Entry 6X4I (X-ray diffraction, 1.85 A resolution); this record covers chains A and B.

Chain A (and B):
Name: Uridylate-specific endoribonuclease
From: Severe acute respiratory syndrome coronavirus 2
Notes: EC 3.1.-.-; chain B of this document is another copy of the same molecule, construct and numbering; everything in this record applies to it too
UniProtKB: P0DTD1 (R1AB_SARS2); residues 2-347 here correspond to UniProt positions 6453-6798 (UniProt number = residue number + 6451)
Chain sequence (370 residues; each row starts with the number of its first residue; numbers below 1 keep their minus sign (Met-22 is residue -22)):
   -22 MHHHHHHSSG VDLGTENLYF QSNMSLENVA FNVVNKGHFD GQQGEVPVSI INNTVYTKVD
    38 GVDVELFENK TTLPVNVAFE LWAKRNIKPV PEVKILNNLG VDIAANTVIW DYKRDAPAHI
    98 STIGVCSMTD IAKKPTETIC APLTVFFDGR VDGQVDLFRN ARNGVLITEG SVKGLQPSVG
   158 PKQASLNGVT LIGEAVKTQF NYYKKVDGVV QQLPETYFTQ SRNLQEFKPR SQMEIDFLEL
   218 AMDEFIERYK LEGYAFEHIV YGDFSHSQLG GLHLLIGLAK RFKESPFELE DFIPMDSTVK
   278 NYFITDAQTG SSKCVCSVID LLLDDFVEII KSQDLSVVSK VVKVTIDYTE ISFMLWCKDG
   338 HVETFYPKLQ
Not modelled in the structure: -22 to -1 (chain B: -22 to -1, 347)
Differences from the reference sequence: initiating methionine (-22); expression tag (-21 to 1)
UniProt features mapped onto this chain:
  - active site: His235 (Proton donor), His250 (Proton acceptor), Lys290 (For uridylate-specific endoribonuclease nsp15 activity)
  - binding site (uracil): Lys290 to Ser294, Thr341 to Lys345
  - site: Lys290 (Transition state stabilizer), Ser294 (Uracil recognition site), Gln347 (Cleavage)
Small-molecule neighbours: 3'-uridinemonophosphate (U3P): His235, Leu246, Gly247, Gly248, His250, Lys290, Trp333, Glu340, Thr341, Tyr343
Reported in the primary citation:
  - binding site for 3'-uridinemonophosphate: His235, His250, Trp333, Thr341
  - catalytic residues: Gly248 (proposed by the authors, not directly observed)

Interface between chain A and chain B:
Chains A and B do not touch in the deposited assembly.

In short:
No residue of chain A is in contact with chain B. Chain A binds 3'-uridinemonophosphate. UniProt lists 3
active-site residues and 10 uracil-binding residues on chain A. The paper reports the catalytic residue
Gly248(A); a binding site for 3'-uridinemonophosphate at His235(A), His250(A) and Trp333(A) among others.
Chain A and chain B are both Uridylate-specific endoribonuclease (Severe acute respiratory syndrome
coronavirus 2); the structure, Crystal Structure of NSP15 Endoribonuclease from SARS CoV-2 in the Complex with
3'-uridinemonophosphate, was determined by X-ray diffraction (same publication as 6X1B, 6WXC and 6WLC).
